PDB entry 6C01 | X-ray diffraction, 2.30 A resolution | chain A

# Chain A
Molecule: Ectonucleotide pyrophosphatase/phosphodiesterase family member 3
Source organism: Homo sapiens
Notes: EC 3.1.4.1, 3.6.1.9
UniProtKB: O14638 (ENPP3_HUMAN); residues 48-875 here = UniProt positions 48-875
Chain sequence (838 residues; numbered 38 to 875; the number before each row is that of its first residue):
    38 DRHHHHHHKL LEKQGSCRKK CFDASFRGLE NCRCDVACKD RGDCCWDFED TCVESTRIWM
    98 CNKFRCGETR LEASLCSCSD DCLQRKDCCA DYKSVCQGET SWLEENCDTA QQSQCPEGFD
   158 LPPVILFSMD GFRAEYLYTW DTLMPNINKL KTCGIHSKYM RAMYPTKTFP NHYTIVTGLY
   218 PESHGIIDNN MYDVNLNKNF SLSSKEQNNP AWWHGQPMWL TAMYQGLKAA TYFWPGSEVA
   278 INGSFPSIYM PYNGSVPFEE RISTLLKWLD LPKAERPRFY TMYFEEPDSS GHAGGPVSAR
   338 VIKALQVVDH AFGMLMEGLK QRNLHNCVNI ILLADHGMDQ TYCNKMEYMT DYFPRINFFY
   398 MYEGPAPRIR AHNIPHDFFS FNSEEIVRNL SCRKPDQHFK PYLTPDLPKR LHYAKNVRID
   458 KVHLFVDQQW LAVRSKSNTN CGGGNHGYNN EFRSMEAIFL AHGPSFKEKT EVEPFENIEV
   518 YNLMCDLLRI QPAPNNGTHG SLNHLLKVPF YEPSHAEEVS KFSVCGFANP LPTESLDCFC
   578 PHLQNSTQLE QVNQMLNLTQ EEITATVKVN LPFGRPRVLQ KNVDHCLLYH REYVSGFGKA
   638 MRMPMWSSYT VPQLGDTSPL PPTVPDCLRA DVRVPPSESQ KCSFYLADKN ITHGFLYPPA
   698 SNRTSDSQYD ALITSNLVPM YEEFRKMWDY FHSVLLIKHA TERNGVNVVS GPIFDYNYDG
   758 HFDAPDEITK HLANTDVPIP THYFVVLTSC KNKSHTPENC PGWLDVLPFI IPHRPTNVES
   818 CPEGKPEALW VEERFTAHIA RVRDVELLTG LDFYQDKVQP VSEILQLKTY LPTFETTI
Unresolved in the structure: 38-52, 872-875
Disulfide bonds: C54-C71, C58-C89, C69-C82, C75-C81, C98-C115, C103-C133, C113-C126, C119-C125, C144-C190, C152-C364, C380-C478, C429-C818, C562-C623, C575-C679, C577-C664, C787-C797
Covalent attachments: N-acetylglucosamine (NAG) linked to N236, N279, N533, N582, N594; glycan linked to N290, N426, N699, N789
Construct notes: expression tag (38-47)
Bound ions: Zn2+ site 1: D167, T205, D372, H373; Zn2+ site 2: D325, H329, H483; Na+: Y682, D685, I688; Ca2+: D752, N754, D756, H758, D760

# In short
N-acetylglucosamine is covalently linked to N236, N279, N533, N582 and N594. D167, T205, D372 and H373 form
the Zn2+ site 1. D325, H329 and H483 form the Zn2+ site 2.
Chain A is Ectonucleotide pyrophosphatase/phosphodiesterase family member 3 (Homo sapiens); the structure,
Human ectonucleotide pyrophosphatase / phosphodiesterase 3 (ENPP3, NPP3, CD203c), was determined by X-ray
diffraction, deposited together with 6C02.
